Entry 8RST (X-ray diffraction, 2.56 A resolution); this record covers chains A and B.

# Chain A
Protein: Rap3T
Organism: Bacillus phage phi3T
UniProtKB: A0A1P8CWN8 (A0A1P8CWN8_BPPHT); residues 1-379 here = UniProt positions 1-379
Sequence (379 residues; each row starts with the number of its first residue):
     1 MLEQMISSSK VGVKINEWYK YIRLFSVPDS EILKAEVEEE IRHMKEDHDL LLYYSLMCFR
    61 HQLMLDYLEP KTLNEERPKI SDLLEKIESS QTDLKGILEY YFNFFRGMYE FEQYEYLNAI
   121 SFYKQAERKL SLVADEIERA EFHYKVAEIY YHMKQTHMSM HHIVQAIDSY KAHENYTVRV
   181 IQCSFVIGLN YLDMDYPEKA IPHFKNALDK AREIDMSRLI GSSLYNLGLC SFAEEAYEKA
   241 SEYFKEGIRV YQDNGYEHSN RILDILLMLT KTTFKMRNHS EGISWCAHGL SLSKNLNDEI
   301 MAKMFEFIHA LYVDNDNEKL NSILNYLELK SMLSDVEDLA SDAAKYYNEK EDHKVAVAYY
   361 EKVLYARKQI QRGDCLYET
Disordered / not traced: 1-5, 73-77, 375-379
Small-molecule neighbours:
  - Glycerol ethoxylate (A1H22): Gln113, Tyr114, Glu115, Ile300, Tyr326, Leu329, Lys330
  - tetrahydrofuran (FU1): Asn118, Ser121, Phe122, Gln125

# Chain B
Protein: Srghts
Sequence (6 residues; row label = number of the first residue in the row):
     1 SRGHTS

# Chain A / chain B interface
Residue-residue contacts - 35 pairs, chain A then chain B:
  Tyr67(A) - Ser6(B)  hydrogen bond
  Tyr144(A) - Thr5(B)  hydrogen bond (side chain-backbone)
  Tyr144(A) - Ser6(B)  hydrogen bond (side chain-backbone)
  Glu148(A) - Thr5(B)  hydrogen bond
  Glu148(A) - Ser6(B)
  Tyr151(A) - Arg2(B)  hydrogen bond (backbone-side chain)
  Tyr151(A) - Gly3(B)  hydrogen bond (side chain-backbone)
  Tyr151(A) - Thr5(B)
  His152(A) - Arg2(B)
  His152(A) - Gly3(B)
  His152(A) - Thr5(B)  hydrogen bond
  Gln182(A) - Thr5(B)
  Gln182(A) - Ser6(B)  hydrogen bond
  Phe185(A) - His4(B)
  Val186(A) - Thr5(B)
  Leu189(A) - Gly3(B)
  Leu189(A) - His4(B)
  Asp193(A) - Arg2(B)  salt bridge
  Leu219(A) - Ser6(B)
  Ser222(A) - His4(B)  hydrogen bond
  Tyr225(A) - Ser1(B)  hydrogen bond
  Tyr225(A) - Arg2(B)  hydrogen bond (side chain-backbone)
  Tyr225(A) - Gly3(B)
  Tyr225(A) - His4(B)
  Asn226(A) - Gly3(B)
  Asn226(A) - His4(B)  hydrogen bond (side chain-backbone)
  Leu229(A) - Gly3(B)
  Tyr251(A) - His4(B)
  Arg261(A) - His4(B)  hydrogen bond (backbone-side chain)
  Asp264(A) - His4(B)  salt bridge
  Met268(A) - Ser1(B)  hydrogen bond
  Ser334(A) - Arg2(B)  hydrogen bond
  Asp335(A) - Ser1(B)
  Asp335(A) - Arg2(B)
  Asp338(A) - Ser1(B)  hydrogen bond (side chain-backbone)
Other interface residues (no listed pair), chain A (26 interface residues in all): Lys154, Ile265, Leu267, Lys271
Interface features reported in the paper:
  - pairs named by the authors: Tyr225(A)-Ser1(B) (hydrogen bond)
  - interface residues, chain A: Tyr151(A), Gln182(A), Tyr225(A), Asn226(A), Asp338(A)

# In short
26 residues of chain A and 6 residues of chain B are in contact, with 16 hydrogen bonds and 2 salt bridges.
Polar pairs include Asp193(A)-Arg2(B), Asp264(A)-His4(B) and Tyr67(A)-Ser6(B). The authors report a hydrogen
bond between Tyr225(A) and Ser1(B). The paper reports interface residues Tyr151(A), Gln182(A) and Tyr225(A)
among others.
Here chain A is Rap3T (Bacillus phage phi3T) and chain B is Srghts. Entry 8RST (Rap from bacteriophage Phi3T
in presence of pheromone SRGHTS) was determined by X-ray diffraction (same publication as 8RSU, 8RSV, 8RTC and
8RTE).
